8WKQ - chains WF and WG of the 103 polymer chains in the assembly; structure by electron microscopy, 3.80 A resolution.

Chain WF (and WG):
Protein: Flagellar M-ring protein
From: Salmonella enterica subsp. enterica serovar Typhimurium str. LT2
Notes: chain WG of this document is another copy of the same molecule, construct and numbering; everything in this record applies to it too
UniProtKB: P15928 (FLIF_SALTY); numbering as in UniProt (aligned over 1-560)
Chain sequence (560 residues; each row starts with the number of its first residue):
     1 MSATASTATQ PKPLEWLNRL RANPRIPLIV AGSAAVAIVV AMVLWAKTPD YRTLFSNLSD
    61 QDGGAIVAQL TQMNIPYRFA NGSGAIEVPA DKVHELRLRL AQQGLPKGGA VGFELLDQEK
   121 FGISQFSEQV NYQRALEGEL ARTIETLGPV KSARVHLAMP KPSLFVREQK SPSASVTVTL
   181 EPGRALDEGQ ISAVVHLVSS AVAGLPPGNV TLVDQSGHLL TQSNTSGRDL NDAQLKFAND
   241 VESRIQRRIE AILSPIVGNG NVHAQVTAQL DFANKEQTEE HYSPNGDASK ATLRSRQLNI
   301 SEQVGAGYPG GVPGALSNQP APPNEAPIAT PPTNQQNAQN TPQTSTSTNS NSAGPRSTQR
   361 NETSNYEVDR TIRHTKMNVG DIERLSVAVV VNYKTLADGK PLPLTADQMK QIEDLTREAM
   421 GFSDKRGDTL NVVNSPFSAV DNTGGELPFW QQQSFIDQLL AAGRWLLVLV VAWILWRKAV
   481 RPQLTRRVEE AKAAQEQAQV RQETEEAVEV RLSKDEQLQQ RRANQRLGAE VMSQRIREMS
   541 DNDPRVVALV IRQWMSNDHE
Disordered / not traced: 1-110, 222-560 (chain WG: 1-110, 223-560)

Chain WF / chain WG interface:
Residue-residue contacts (44):
  F113(WF) with V130(WG), hydrophobic; R134(WG)
  E114(WF) with R134(WG), salt bridge
  Q125(WF) with F126(WG)
  E128(WF) with I123(WG); F126(WG); S127(WG), hydrogen bond
  Y132(WF) with V130(WG), hydrophobic; Q133(WG), hydrogen bond
  E139(WF) with R154(WG), salt bridge; H156(WG)
  L140(WF) with H156(WG)
  R142(WF) with R154(WG)
  T143(WF) with R154(WG); H156(WG), hydrogen bond; T177(WG)
  T146(WF) with Q215(WG)
  L147(WF) with T177(WG); D214(WG); Q215(WG); G217(WG)
  G148(WF) with Q215(WG), hydrogen bond (backbone-backbone)
  L164(WF) with L164(WG), hydrophobic; F165(WG), hydrophobic
  Q169(WF) with L164(WG)
  G189(WF) with G217(WG)
  Q190(WF) with S216(WG), hydrogen bond (side chain-backbone); G217(WG), hydrogen bond (backbone-backbone)
  A193(WF) with V213(WG), hydrophobic; G217(WG)
  H196(WF) with T211(WG); L219(WG)
  L197(WF) with S175(WG); T177(WG)
  S200(WF) with A158(WG); S173(WG), hydrogen bond (backbone-side chain); A174(WG); S175(WG), hydrogen bond (side chain-backbone); T211(WG)
  A201(WF) with A158(WG)
  V202(WF) with A158(WG)
  A203(WF) with A158(WG); M159(WG); P160(WG), hydrophobic
Other interface residues (no listed pair), chain WF (29 interface residues in all): D117, K120, I123, Q129, P149, P162
Other interface residues (no listed pair), chain WG (26 interface residues in all): L115, H218

Summary:
29 residues of chain WF face 26 of chain WG across their interface, with 8 hydrogen bonds and 2 salt bridges.
Among the polar pairs are E114(WF)-R134(WG), E139(WF)-R154(WG) and E128(WF)-S127(WG).
Both chains are Flagellar M-ring protein (Salmonella enterica subsp. enterica serovar Typhimurium str. LT2).
Entry 8WKQ (Cryo-EM structure of the MS ring (C1) with export apparatus and proximal rod within the flagellar
...) was determined by electron microscopy, deposited together with 8WHT, 8WIW, 8WK3, 8WK4, 8WKI, 8WKK and 11
further entries.
